2Z3Y - chain A; structure by X-ray diffraction, 2.25 A resolution.

# Chain A
Protein: Lysine-specific histone demethylase 1
Source organism: Homo sapiens
Notes: EC 1.-.-.-; fragment: LSD1, residues 172-833
UniProtKB: O60341 (LSD1_HUMAN); residue numbers follow UniProt; this construct covers 172-833
Chain sequence (662 residues; each row starts with the number of its first residue):
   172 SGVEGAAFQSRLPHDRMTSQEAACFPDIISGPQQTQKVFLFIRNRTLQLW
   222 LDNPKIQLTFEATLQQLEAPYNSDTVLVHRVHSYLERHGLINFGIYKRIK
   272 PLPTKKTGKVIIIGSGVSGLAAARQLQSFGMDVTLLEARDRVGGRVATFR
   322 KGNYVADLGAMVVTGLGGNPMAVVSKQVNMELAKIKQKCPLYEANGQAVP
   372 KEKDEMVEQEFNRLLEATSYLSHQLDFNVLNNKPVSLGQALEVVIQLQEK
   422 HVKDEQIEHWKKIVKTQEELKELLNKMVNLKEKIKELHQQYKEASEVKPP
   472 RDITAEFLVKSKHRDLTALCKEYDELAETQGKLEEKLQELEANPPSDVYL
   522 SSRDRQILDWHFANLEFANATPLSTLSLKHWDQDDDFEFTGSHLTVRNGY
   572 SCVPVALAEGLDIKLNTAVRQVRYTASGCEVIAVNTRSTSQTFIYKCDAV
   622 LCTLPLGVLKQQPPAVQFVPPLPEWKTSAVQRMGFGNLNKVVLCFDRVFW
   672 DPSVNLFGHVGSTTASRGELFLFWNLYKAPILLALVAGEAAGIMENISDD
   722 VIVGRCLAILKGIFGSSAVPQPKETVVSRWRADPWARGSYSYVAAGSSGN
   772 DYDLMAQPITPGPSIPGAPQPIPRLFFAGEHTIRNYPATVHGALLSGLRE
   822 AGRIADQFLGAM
Disordered / not traced: 465-472, 783-791, 832-833
Ligand contacts: F2N ([(2R,3S,4R,5R)-5-(6-amino-9H-purin-9-yl)-3,4-dihydroxytetrahydrofuran-2-yl]methyl (2R,3S,4S)-5-[7,8-dimethyl-2,4-dioxo-5-(3-phenylpropanoyl)-1,3,4,5-tetrahydrobenzo[g]pteridin-10(2h)-yl]-2,3,4-trihydroxypentyl dihydrogen diphosphate): I284, G285, S286, G287, V288, S289, G290, L307, E308, A309, R310, G314, G315, R316, V317, L329, G330, A331, M332, V333, T335, F538, T588, A589, V590, R591, T624, L625, P626, V629, V637, L659, K661, W751, W756, S760, Y761, G800, E801, A809, T810, V811, A814

# In short
Bound to chain A: compound F2N.
Chain A is Lysine-specific histone demethylase 1 (Homo sapiens); the structure, Crystal structure of
Lysine-specific demethylase1, was determined by X-ray diffraction, deposited together with 2Z5U, 2EJR and
2DW4.
